Entry 8BRD (electron microscopy, 2.48 A resolution); this record covers chains D and G of the 7 polymer chains in the assembly.

[Chain D]
Molecule: Chemotaxis protein PomA
Source organism: Vibrio alginolyticus
Reference sequence: O06873 (POMA_VIBAL); residues 1-251 here = UniProt positions 1-251
Chain sequence (251 residues; each row starts with the number of its first residue):
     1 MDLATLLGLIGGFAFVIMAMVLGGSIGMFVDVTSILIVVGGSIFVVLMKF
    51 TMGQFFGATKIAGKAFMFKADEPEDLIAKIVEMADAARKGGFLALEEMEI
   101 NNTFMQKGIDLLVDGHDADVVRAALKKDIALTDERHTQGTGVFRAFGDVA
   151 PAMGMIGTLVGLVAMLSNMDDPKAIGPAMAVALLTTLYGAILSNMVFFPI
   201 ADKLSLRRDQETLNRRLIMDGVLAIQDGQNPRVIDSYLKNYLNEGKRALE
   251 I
Unresolved in the structure: 244-251

[Chain G]
Molecule: Flagellar motor protein, VaPomB
Source organism: Vibrio alginolyticus
Chain sequence (51 residues; each row starts with the number of its first residue):
    11 PPPGLPLWMGTFADLMSLLMCFFVLLLSFSEMDVLKFKQIAGSMKFAFGV
    61 Q
Bound ions: Na+: Asp24 (shared with 1 residue of chain B)
Reported in the primary citation:
  - Na+ coordination: Asp24
  - conformationally variable residues (side-chain flip): Asp24 (from molecular simulation)

[How chain D and chain G interact]
Pairs across the interface (13):
  Val163(D) with Phe58(G), hydrophobic
  Leu166(D) with Met54(G); Phe58(G), hydrophobic
  Ser167(D) with Lys55(G), hydrogen bond (backbone-side chain); Val60(G)
  Asn168(D) with Lys55(G)
  Met169(D) with Phe47(G), hydrophobic; Ala51(G), hydrophobic; Met54(G), hydrophobic; Lys55(G)
  Asp171(D) with Phe47(G)
  Pro172(D) with Met42(G), hydrophobic; Phe47(G)
Interface residues without a listed pair, chain D (8 interface residues in all): Asp170
Interface residues without a listed pair, chain G (8 interface residues in all): Ile50

[Overview]
Chain D and chain G each contribute 8 residues to their interface, with 1 hydrogen bond. The hydrogen-bonded
pair is Ser167(D)-Lys55(G). From the paper: Na+ coordination by Asp24(G); conformational variability at
Asp24(G).
Here chain D is Chemotaxis protein PomA and chain G is Flagellar motor protein, VaPomB, both from Vibrio
alginolyticus. Entry 8BRD (Mechanisms of ion selectivity and rotor coupling in the bacterial flagellar
sodium-driven stator unit) was determined by electron microscopy, deposited together with 8BRI.
